PDB entry 7E98 | X-ray diffraction, 2.20 A resolution | chains C and D of the 4 polymer chains in the assembly

== Chain C ==
Protein: Extracellular giant hemoglobin major globin subunit B2
From: Oligobrachia mashikoi
UniProtKB: Q7M418 (GLBB2_OLIMA); residues 1-147 here correspond to UniProt positions 17-163 (UniProt number = residue number + 16)
Sequence (147 residues; each row starts with the number of its first residue):
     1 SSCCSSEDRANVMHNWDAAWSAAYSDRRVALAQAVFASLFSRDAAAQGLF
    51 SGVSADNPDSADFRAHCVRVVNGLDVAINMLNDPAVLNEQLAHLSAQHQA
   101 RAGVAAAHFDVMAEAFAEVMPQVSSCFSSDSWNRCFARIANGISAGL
Unresolved in the structure: 1
Swiss-Prot annotation at these positions:
  - binding site (hydrogen sulfide): Cys-67
  - binding site (heme b): His-98
Disulfide bonds: Cys-4/Cys-135
Metal / ion sites: heme Fe: His-98 (together with oxygen molecule)
Small-molecule neighbours:
  - heme (HEM): Ala-46, Leu-49, Phe-50, Val-53, His-66, Arg-69, Val-70, Gly-73, Leu-74, Leu-94, His-98, Arg-101, Val-104, His-108, Phe-109, Met-112, Phe-136, Ile-143
  - heme / oxygen molecule: Phe-36, Ala-46, Leu-49, Phe-50, Val-53, His-66, Arg-69, Val-70, Gly-73, Leu-74, Leu-94, His-98, Arg-101, Val-104, His-108, Phe-109, Met-112, Phe-136, Ile-143
  - oxygen molecule (OXY): Phe-36, Phe-50, His-66, Val-70, His-98, Met-112
Reported in the primary citation:
  - conformationally variable residues (side-chain flip): Arg-101

== Chain D ==
Protein: Giant hemoglobin B1b globin chain
From: Oligobrachia mashikoi
UniProtKB: B1Q3G1 (B1Q3G1_OLIMA); residues 1-145 here = UniProt positions 1-145
Sequence (145 residues; row label = number of the first residue in the row):
     1 ECCSRGDAEVVISEWDQVFNAAMAGSSESAIGVAIFDVFFTSSGVSPSMF
    51 PGGGDSSSAEFLAQVSRVISGADIAINSLTNRATCDSLLSHLNAQHKAIS
   101 GVTGAAVTHLSEAISSVVAQVLPSAHIDAWGYCMAYIAAGIGAGL
Disulfide bonds: Cys-3/Cys-133
Metal / ion sites: heme Fe: His-96 (together with oxygen molecule)
Small-molecule neighbours:
  - heme (HEM): Phe-39, Val-45, Met-49, Phe-50, Pro-51, Gln-64, Arg-67, Val-68, Gly-71, Ala-72, Leu-92, Gln-95, His-96, Ile-99, Gly-101, Val-102, Ala-106, Val-107, Leu-110, Ser-111, Ile-141
  - heme / oxygen molecule: Phe-36, Phe-39, Val-45, Met-49, Phe-50, Pro-51, Gln-64, Arg-67, Val-68, Gly-71, Ala-72, Leu-92, Gln-95, His-96, Ile-99, Gly-101, Val-102, Ala-106, Val-107, Leu-110, Ser-111, Ile-141
  - oxygen molecule (OXY): Phe-36, Phe-50, Gln-64, Val-68, His-96, Leu-110

== Interface between chain C and chain D ==
Contacting residue pairs - 5 pairs, chain C then chain D:
  Tyr-24(C) with Ala-22(D)
  Ser-25(C) with Ala-24(D); Ser-27(D), hydrogen bond
  Asp-26(C) with Ser-26(D), hydrogen bond
  Arg-27(C) with Ala-22(D), hydrogen bond (side chain-backbone)
Cross-chain cystine bridges: Cys-3(C)/Cys-2(D)

== Overview ==
The chain C/chain D interface involves 4 residues from each chain, with 1 disulfide bond and 3 hydrogen bonds.
Among the polar pairs are Ser-25(C)/Ser-27(D), Asp-26(C)/Ser-26(D) and Arg-27(C)/Ala-22(D). Bound to chain C:
heme, oxygen molecule and heme / oxygen molecule. From the paper: conformational variability at Arg-101(C).
Chain C is Extracellular giant hemoglobin major globin subunit B2 and chain D is Giant hemoglobin B1b globin
chain, both from Oligobrachia mashikoi; the structure, Oxy-deoxy intermediate of 400 kDa giant hemoglobin at
21% oxygen saturation, was determined by X-ray diffraction together with 7E96, 7E97 and 7E99 from the same
study.
